4X4N - chains C and E of the 8 polymer chains in the assembly; structure by X-ray diffraction, 2.95 A resolution.

# Chain C (and E)
Protein: CCA-adding enzyme
Organism: Archaeoglobus fulgidus (strain ATCC 49558 / VC-16 / DSM 4304 / JCM 9628 / NBRC 100126)
Notes: EC 2.7.7.72; chain E of this document is another copy of the same molecule, construct and numbering; everything in this record applies to it too
UniProt: O28126 (CCA_ARCFU); residue numbers follow UniProt; this construct covers 1-437
Chain sequence (457 residues; numbered 1 to 457; the number before each row is that of its first residue):
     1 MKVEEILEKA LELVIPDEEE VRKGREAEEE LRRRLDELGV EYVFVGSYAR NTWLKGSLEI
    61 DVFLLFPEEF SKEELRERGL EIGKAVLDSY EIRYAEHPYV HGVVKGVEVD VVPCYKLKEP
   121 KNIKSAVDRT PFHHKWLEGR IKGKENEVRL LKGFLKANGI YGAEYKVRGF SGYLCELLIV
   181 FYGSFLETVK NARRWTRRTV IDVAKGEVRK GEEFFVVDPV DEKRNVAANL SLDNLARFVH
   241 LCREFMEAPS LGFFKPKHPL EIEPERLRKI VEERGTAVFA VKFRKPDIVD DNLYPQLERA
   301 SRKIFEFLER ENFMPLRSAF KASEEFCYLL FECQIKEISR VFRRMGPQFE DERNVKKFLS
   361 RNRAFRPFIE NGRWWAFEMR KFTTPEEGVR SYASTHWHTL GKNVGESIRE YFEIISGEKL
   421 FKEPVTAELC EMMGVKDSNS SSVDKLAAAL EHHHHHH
Unresolved in the structure: 1, 438-457 (chain E: 438-457)
Construct notes: expression tag (438-457)
UniProt features mapped onto this chain:
  - binding site (ATP): S47, R50, H133, K152, Y161
  - binding site (CTP): S47, R50, H133, K152, Y161
  - binding site (Mg(2+)): E59, D61, D110
  - mutagenesis: R50 (R50A: High decrease in both AMP and CMP incorporation), D110 (D110A: High decrease in both AMP and CMP incorporation), H133 (H133A: No decrease in both AMP and CMP incorporation), R299 to R302 (Does not affect the CCA tRNA nucleotidyltransferase activity, while the CCACCA tRNA nucleotidyltransferase activity is strongly reduced)
What the authors report for this chain:
  - mutagenesis - R299A/R302A (10-100x): decreased catalytic activity on unstable arginyl-tRNATCG minihelix
  - catalytic residues: D110, R224 (citing earlier work)

# Chain C / chain E interface
Pairs across the interface - 4 pairs, chain C then chain E:
  T196(C) with D36(E)
  R198(C) with G39(E), hydrogen bond (side chain-backbone); V40(E)
  K210(C) with D36(E)
Interface residues without a listed pair, chain C (4 interface residues in all): R197
Interface residues without a listed pair, chain E (4 interface residues in all): E41

# Overview
Chain C and chain E each contribute 4 residues to their interface; the contacts include 1 hydrogen bond. Its
one hydrogen-bonded contact is R198(C)-G39(E). From the paper: catalytic residues D110(C) and R224(C);
R299A/R302A of chain C reduce catalytic activity on unstable arginyl-tRNATCG minihelix.
Both chains are CCA-adding enzyme (Archaeoglobus fulgidus (strain ATCC 49558 / VC-16 / DSM 4304 / JCM 9628 /
NBRC 100126)). Entry 4X4N (Crystal structure of the A.fulgidus CCA-adding enzyme in complex with a G70A
arginyl-tRNA minihelix) was determined by X-ray diffraction together with 4X4O, 4X4P, 4X4Q, 4X4R, 4X4S, 4X4T,
4X4U and 4X4V from the same study.
